PDB entry 5XW0 | X-ray diffraction, 1.90 A resolution | chain A

Chain A:
Molecule: Glutamate dehydrogenase
Source organism: Aspergillus niger
UniProtKB: B6V7E4 (B6V7E4_ASPNG); residues 1-460 here = UniProt positions 1-460
Chain sequence (460 residues; row label = number of the first residue in the row):
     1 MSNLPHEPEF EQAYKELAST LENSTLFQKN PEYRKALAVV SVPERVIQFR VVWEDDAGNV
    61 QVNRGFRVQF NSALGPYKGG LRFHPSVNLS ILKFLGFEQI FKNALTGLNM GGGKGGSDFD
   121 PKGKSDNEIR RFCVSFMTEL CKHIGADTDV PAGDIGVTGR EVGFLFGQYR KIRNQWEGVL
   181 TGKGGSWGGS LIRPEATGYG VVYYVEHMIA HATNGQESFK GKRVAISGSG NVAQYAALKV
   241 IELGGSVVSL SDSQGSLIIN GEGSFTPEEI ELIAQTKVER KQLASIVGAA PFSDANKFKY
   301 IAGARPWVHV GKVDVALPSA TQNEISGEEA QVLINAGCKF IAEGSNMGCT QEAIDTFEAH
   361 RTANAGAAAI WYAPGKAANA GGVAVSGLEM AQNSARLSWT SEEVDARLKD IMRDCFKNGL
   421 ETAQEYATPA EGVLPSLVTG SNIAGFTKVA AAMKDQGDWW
Disordered / not traced: 1
Small-molecule neighbours:
  - benzene-1,3-dicarboxylic acid (8G0): K78, G79, G80, Q99, K102, K114, A152, G153, D154, T181, R193, N346, N379, G382, V383, S386
  - NADPH (NDP; NADPH dihydro-nicotinamide-adenine-dinucleotide phosphate): R82, H84, L95, K102, K122, G153, D154, I155, G156, R193, T197, G228, S229, G230, N231, V232, S251, D252, S253, K277, Q282, S319, A320, T321, G344, S345, N346, N379, G382
From the paper describing this entry:
  - conformationally variable residues: G153
  - binding site for benzene-1,3-dicarboxylic acid: K114
  - catalytic residues: K114, D154 (proposed by the authors, not directly observed)
  - mutagenesis - H84A, K122A (3.0-fold), S253A, K277A, Q282A (3300-fold): decreased catalytic activity on NADPH
  - mutagenesis - K277A: decreased binding to NADPH
  - mutagenesis - R82Q (165-fold): decreased catalytic activity
  - catalytic residues: R82
  - specificity-determining residues: K122, S253, K277, Q282

In short:
Chain A binds NADPH and benzene-1,3-dicarboxylic acid. From the paper: catalytic residues K114, D154 and R82;
H84A, K122A and S253A, among others, reduce catalytic activity on NADPH; 6 substitutions were tested in all.
Chain A is Glutamate dehydrogenase (Aspergillus niger); the structure, Crystal Structure of Aspergillus niger
Glutamate Dehydrogenase Complexed With Isophthalate and NADPH, was determined by X-ray diffraction together
with 5XVI, 5XVV, 5XVX and 5XWC from the same study.
